Entry 1VWA (X-ray diffraction, 1.85 A resolution); this record covers chains D and P of the 4 polymer chains in the assembly.

# Chain D
Protein: Streptavidin
Organism: Streptomyces avidinii
UniProtKB: P22629 (SAV_STRAV); residues 13-135 here correspond to UniProt positions 37-159 (UniProt number = residue number + 24)
Sequence (123 residues; row label = number of the first residue in the row):
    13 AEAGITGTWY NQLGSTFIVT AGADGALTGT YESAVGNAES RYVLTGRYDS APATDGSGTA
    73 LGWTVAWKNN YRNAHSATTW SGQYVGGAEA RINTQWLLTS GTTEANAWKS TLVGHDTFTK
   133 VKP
Unresolved in the structure: 134-135
Curated features (UniProtKB/Swiss-Prot):
  - motif: Arg59 to Asp61 (Cell attachment site)
  - binding site (biotin): Tyr43, Tyr54, Trp92, Trp108, Trp120

# Chain P
Protein: Peptide ligand containing hpq
Sequence (7 residues; row label = number of the first residue in the row):
     1 FSHPQNT

# How chain D and chain P interact
Contacting residue pairs (18):
  Asn23(D) with Asn6(P), hydrogen bond
  Leu25(D) with Asn6(P)
  Ser27(D) with Gln5(P), hydrogen bond (side chain-backbone); Asn6(P), hydrogen bond
  Tyr43(D) with Gln5(P), hydrogen bond (side chain-backbone)
  Ser45(D) with Pro4(P), hydrogen bond (side chain-backbone); Thr7(P)
  Ala46(D) with Thr7(P)
  Tyr54(D) with Pro4(P)
  Trp79(D) with His3(P); Gln5(P)
  Ala86(D) with Pro4(P)
  Ser88(D) with His3(P), hydrogen bond
  Thr90(D) with Gln5(P), hydrogen bond
  Trp108(D) with Gln5(P)
  Leu110(D) with Gln5(P)
  Ser112(D) with Phe1(P)
  Leu124(D) with Phe1(P), hydrophobic
Other interface residues (no listed pair), chain D (17 interface residues in all): Val47, Trp92

# Summary
The interface between chain D and chain P involves 17 residues on one side and 6 on the other; the contacts
include 7 hydrogen bonds. Polar contacts include Asn23(D)-Asn6(P), Ser27(D)-Gln5(P) and Ser27(D)-Asn6(P).
UniProt lists 5 biotin-binding residues on chain D.
Here chain D is Streptavidin (Streptomyces avidinii) and chain P is Peptide ligand containing hpq. Entry 1VWA
(Streptavidin-fshpqnt) was determined by X-ray diffraction together with 1VWB, 1VWC, 1VWD, 1VWE, 1VWF, 1VWG
and 11 further entries from the same study.
